Entry 4QPI (X-ray diffraction, 3.01 A resolution); this record covers chains A and C of the 3 polymer chains in the assembly.

== Chain A ==
Protein: Capsid protein VP1
Source organism: Human hepatitis A virus
Amino-acid sequence (278 residues; numbered 1 to 278; the number before each row is that of its first residue):
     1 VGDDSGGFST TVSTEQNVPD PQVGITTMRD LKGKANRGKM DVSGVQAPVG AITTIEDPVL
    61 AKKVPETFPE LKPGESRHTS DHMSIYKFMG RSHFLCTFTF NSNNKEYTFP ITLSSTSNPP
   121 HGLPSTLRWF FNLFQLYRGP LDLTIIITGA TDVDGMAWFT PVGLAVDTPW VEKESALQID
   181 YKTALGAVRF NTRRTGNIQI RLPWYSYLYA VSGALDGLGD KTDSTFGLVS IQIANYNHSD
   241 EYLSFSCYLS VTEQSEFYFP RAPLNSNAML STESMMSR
Not modelled in the structure: 1-2, 30-39, 276-278

== Chain C ==
Protein: Capsid protein VP3
Source organism: Human hepatitis A virus
Amino-acid sequence (246 residues; each row starts with the number of its first residue):
     1 MMRNETRVST TENVVNLSNY EDARAKMSFA LDQEDWKSDP SQGGGIKITH FTTWTSIPTL
    61 AAQFPFNASD SVGQQIKVIP VDPYFFQMTN TNPDQKCITA LASICQMFCF WRGDLVFDFQ
   121 VFPTKYHSGR LLFCFVPGNE LIDVTGITLK QATTAPCAVM DIAGVQSTLR FRVPWISDTP
   181 YRVNRYTKEA HQKGEYTAIG KLIVYCYNRL TSPSNVAHHV RVNVYLSAIN LECFAPLYHA
   241 MDVTTQ

== How chain A and chain C interact ==
Pairs across the interface (184; chain A residue first):
  Asn17(A) - Ile57(C)
  Pro19(A) - Lys47(C)
  Pro19(A) - Thr53(C)
  Asp20(A) - Thr49(C)  hydrogen bond
  Asp20(A) - His50(C)  hydrogen bond (side chain-backbone)
  Asp20(A) - Thr53(C)  hydrogen bond (backbone-side chain)
  Pro21(A) - Thr52(C)
  Pro21(A) - Thr53(C)
  Pro21(A) - Ser56(C)
  Gln22(A) - Thr52(C)  hydrogen bond (backbone-side chain)
  Gln22(A) - Ile229(C)
  Gln22(A) - Asn230(C)  hydrogen bond (side chain-backbone)
  Gln22(A) - Leu231(C)
  Val23(A) - His50(C)
  Val23(A) - Thr52(C)
  Gly24(A) - His50(C)  hydrogen bond (backbone-side chain)
  Gly24(A) - Leu231(C)
  Gly24(A) - Glu232(C)
  Gly24(A) - Cys233(C)
  Ile25(A) - Glu232(C)
  Thr26(A) - Arg112(C)
  Thr26(A) - Glu232(C)  hydrogen bond (backbone-side chain)
  Val42(A) - Arg172(C)
  Val42(A) - Asn230(C)
  Gly50(A) - Arg170(C)
  Ala51(A) - Leu169(C)
  Ala51(A) - Arg170(C)  hydrogen bond (backbone-backbone)
  Ile52(A) - Gln166(C)
  Ile52(A) - Thr168(C)
  Thr53(A) - Gln166(C)
  Thr53(A) - Ser167(C)
  Thr53(A) - Thr168(C)  hydrogen bond (backbone-backbone)
  Thr53(A) - Arg170(C)
  Thr54(A) - Val165(C)
  Thr54(A) - Gln166(C)  hydrogen bond
  Thr54(A) - Ser167(C)
  Ile55(A) - Gln120(C)
  Ile55(A) - Ser167(C)
  Ile55(A) - Thr168(C)
  Ile55(A) - Tyr225(C)
  Glu56(A) - Gln120(C)  hydrogen bond
  Glu56(A) - Ser167(C)  hydrogen bond
  Ala61(A) - Arg170(C)  hydrogen bond (backbone-side chain)
  Lys63(A) - Arg170(C)  hydrogen bond (backbone-side chain)
  Pro65(A) - Arg170(C)
  Pro65(A) - Arg172(C)  hydrogen bond (backbone-side chain)
  Glu66(A) - Arg172(C)
  Thr67(A) - Arg170(C)  hydrogen bond (side chain-backbone)
  Thr67(A) - Phe171(C)
  Thr67(A) - Arg172(C)  hydrogen bond (side chain-backbone)
  Phe68(A) - Cys157(C)
  Phe68(A) - Phe171(C)  hydrophobic
  Glu70(A) - Asp114(C)
  Glu70(A) - Arg172(C)  salt bridge
  Glu70(A) - Pro174(C)
  Pro73(A) - Asn230(C)
  Ser76(A) - Tyr181(C)  hydrogen bond
  Ser76(A) - Glu232(C)  hydrogen bond
  His78(A) - Tyr181(C)
  His78(A) - Glu232(C)  salt bridge
  His78(A) - Phe234(C)
  Asp81(A) - His50(C)  salt bridge
  His82(A) - Phe108(C)
  His82(A) - Cys233(C)
  His82(A) - Phe234(C)
  His82(A) - Ala235(C)  hydrogen bond (side chain-backbone)
  His82(A) - Pro236(C)
  Met83(A) - His50(C)  hydrogen bond (backbone-side chain)
  Met83(A) - Phe51(C)  hydrogen bond (backbone-backbone)
  Met83(A) - Thr55(C)
  Met83(A) - Leu231(C)  hydrophobic
  Met83(A) - Cys233(C)
  Ser84(A) - Thr49(C)
  Ile85(A) - Ile48(C)  hydrophobic
  Ile85(A) - Thr49(C)  hydrogen bond (backbone-backbone)
  Ile85(A) - His50(C)
  Ile85(A) - Phe51(C)  hydrophobic
  Tyr86(A) - Lys47(C)
  Phe88(A) - Phe51(C)  hydrophobic
  Phe88(A) - Met107(C)
  Phe88(A) - Phe108(C)  hydrophobic
  Phe88(A) - Pro236(C)  hydrophobic
  Gly90(A) - Asn19(C)
  Gly90(A) - Tyr20(C)  hydrogen bond (backbone-backbone)
  Gly90(A) - Ala23(C)
  Arg91(A) - Leu17(C)
  Arg91(A) - Ser18(C)  hydrogen bond (side chain-backbone)
  Arg91(A) - Pro236(C)  hydrogen bond (side chain-backbone)
  Ser92(A) - Leu17(C)  hydrogen bond (backbone-backbone)
  Ser92(A) - Ala23(C)
  Ser125(A) - Tyr238(C)
  Thr126(A) - Met107(C)
  Thr126(A) - Tyr238(C)
  Trp129(A) - Ser103(C)  hydrogen bond
  Trp129(A) - Gln106(C)
  Trp129(A) - Met107(C)  hydrophobic
  Leu133(A) - Phe51(C)  hydrophobic
  Leu133(A) - Trp54(C)  hydrogen bond (backbone-side chain)
  Leu136(A) - Gln42(C)
  Arg138(A) - Lys37(C)  hydrogen bond (side chain-backbone)
  Arg138(A) - Ser38(C)
  Arg138(A) - Asp39(C)
  Pro140(A) - Trp36(C)
  Asp142(A) - Tyr20(C)  hydrogen bond
  Asp142(A) - Arg24(C)
  Asp142(A) - Ala25(C)  hydrogen bond (side chain-backbone)
  Thr144(A) - Ala23(C)
  Ala157(A) - Phe29(C)
  Trp158(A) - Phe29(C)  hydrophobic
  Phe159(A) - Phe29(C)
  Gly186(A) - Phe29(C)
  Ala187(A) - Phe29(C)  hydrophobic
  Val188(A) - Phe29(C)  hydrophobic
  Thr195(A) - Asn13(C)  hydrogen bond (backbone-side chain)
  Asn197(A) - Asn13(C)  hydrogen bond (side chain-backbone)
  Asn197(A) - Val15(C)
  Gln199(A) - Asp22(C)  hydrogen bond (side chain-backbone)
  Gln199(A) - Ala23(C)  hydrogen bond (side chain-backbone)
  Gln199(A) - Arg24(C)  hydrogen bond (side chain-backbone)
  Gln199(A) - Ala25(C)
  Gln199(A) - Lys26(C)  hydrogen bond
  Gln199(A) - Met27(C)
  Ile200(A) - Ala25(C)
  Ile200(A) - Met27(C)
  Ile200(A) - Ser28(C)
  Ile200(A) - Phe29(C)  hydrophobic
  Arg201(A) - Tyr20(C)
  Arg201(A) - Ala25(C)
  Arg201(A) - Met27(C)  hydrogen bond (backbone-backbone)
  Arg201(A) - Ser28(C)
  Arg201(A) - Phe29(C)  hydrogen bond (backbone-backbone)
  Leu202(A) - Phe29(C)  hydrophobic
  Pro203(A) - Phe29(C)
  Pro203(A) - Ala30(C)  hydrophobic
  Pro203(A) - Trp36(C)  hydrophobic
  Trp204(A) - Trp36(C)  hydrogen bond (backbone-side chain)
  Tyr205(A) - Ala30(C)
  Tyr205(A) - Leu31(C)  hydrogen bond (side chain-backbone)
  Tyr205(A) - Glu34(C)  hydrogen bond
  Tyr205(A) - Trp36(C)  hydrophobic
  Tyr209(A) - Asp39(C)  hydrogen bond (side chain-backbone)
  Tyr209(A) - Pro40(C)
  Tyr209(A) - Ser41(C)  hydrogen bond (side chain-backbone)
  Tyr209(A) - Gln42(C)
  Tyr209(A) - Gly43(C)  hydrogen bond (side chain-backbone)
  Tyr248(A) - Leu17(C)  hydrophobic
  Ser250(A) - Tyr20(C)
  Val251(A) - Tyr20(C)
  Thr252(A) - Tyr20(C)
  Glu253(A) - Tyr20(C)  hydrogen bond
  Gln254(A) - Asp35(C)  hydrogen bond
  Gln254(A) - Trp36(C)  hydrogen bond (side chain-backbone)
  Glu256(A) - Ser38(C)  hydrogen bond
  Glu256(A) - Asp39(C)  hydrogen bond (side chain-backbone)
  Glu256(A) - Lys47(C)  salt bridge
  Phe257(A) - Ile46(C)
  Phe257(A) - Lys47(C)
  Phe257(A) - Ile48(C)  hydrogen bond (backbone-backbone)
  Tyr258(A) - Ser38(C)  hydrogen bond
  Tyr258(A) - Asp39(C)  hydrogen bond (side chain-backbone)
  Tyr258(A) - Pro40(C)
  Tyr258(A) - Gly43(C)
  Tyr258(A) - Ile46(C)
  Tyr258(A) - Lys47(C)
  Phe259(A) - Ile46(C)  hydrogen bond (backbone-backbone)
  Phe259(A) - Ile48(C)
  Pro260(A) - Ile46(C)
  Pro260(A) - Ile48(C)
  Pro260(A) - Thr53(C)
  Pro260(A) - Trp54(C)
  Arg261(A) - Trp54(C)  hydrogen bond (backbone-side chain)
  Pro263(A) - Ala100(C)  hydrophobic
  Pro263(A) - Ser103(C)
  Leu264(A) - Ile98(C)
  Asn265(A) - Gln95(C)
  Asn265(A) - Lys96(C)  hydrogen bond (side chain-backbone)
  Ser266(A) - Lys96(C)  hydrogen bond (backbone-backbone)
  Ser266(A) - Met241(C)  hydrogen bond (side chain-backbone)
  Asn267(A) - Asp94(C)
  Asn267(A) - Gln95(C)
  Asn267(A) - Lys96(C)
  Met269(A) - Gln106(C)
  Met269(A) - Ala240(C)  hydrophobic
  Leu270(A) - Tyr238(C)
Other interface residues (no listed pair), chain A (87 interface residues in all): Val64, Arg77, Phe130, Phe134, Gly196, Ser271
Other interface residues (no listed pair), chain C (80 interface residues in all): Phe86, Cys97, Thr99, Ile104, Val116, Pro156, Ala158

== Summary ==
The interface between chain A and chain C involves 87 residues on one side and 80 on the other, with 59
hydrogen bonds and 4 salt bridges. Among the polar pairs are Glu70(A)-Arg172(C), His78(A)-Glu232(C) and
Asp81(A)-His50(C).
Chain A is Capsid protein VP1 and chain C is Capsid protein VP3, both from Human hepatitis A virus; the
structure, Crystal structure of hepatitis A virus, was determined by X-ray diffraction (same publication as
4QPG).
